7KDF - chains A and D of the 5 polymer chains in the assembly; structure by X-ray diffraction, 2.72 A resolution.

== Chain A ==
Name: NDC80 isoform 1
From: Saccharomyces cerevisiae
Reference sequence: A0A6A5Q2M2 (A0A6A5Q2M2_YEASX); numbering as in UniProt; present here: 114-318, 621-689
Chain sequence (277 residues; numbered 111 to 689; 302 numbers in that range are skipped by the numbering (no residue carries them; nothing is unmodelled there); the number before each row is that of its first residue):
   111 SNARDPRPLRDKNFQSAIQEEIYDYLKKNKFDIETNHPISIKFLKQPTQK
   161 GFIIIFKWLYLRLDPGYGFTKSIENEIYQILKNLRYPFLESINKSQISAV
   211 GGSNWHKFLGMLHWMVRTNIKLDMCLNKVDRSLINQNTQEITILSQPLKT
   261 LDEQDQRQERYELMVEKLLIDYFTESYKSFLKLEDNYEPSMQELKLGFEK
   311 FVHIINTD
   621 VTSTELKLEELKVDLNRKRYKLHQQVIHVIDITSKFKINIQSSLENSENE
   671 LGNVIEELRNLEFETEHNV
Unresolved in the structure: 111-112, 685-689
Construct notes: expression tag (111-113)

== Chain D ==
Name: SPC25 isoform 1
From: Saccharomyces cerevisiae
Reference sequence: A0A6A5PX14 (A0A6A5PX14_YEASX); numbering as in UniProt; present here: 1-31, 138-221
Chain sequence (115 residues; row label = number of the first residue in the row; note: 106 numbers in that range are skipped by the numbering (no residue carries them; nothing is unmodelled there)):
     1 MASIDAFSDLERRMDGFQKDVAQVLARQQNH
   138 VALYERLLQLRVLPGASDVHDVRFVFGDDSRCWIEVAMHGDHVIGNSHPA
   188 LDPKSRATLEHVLTVQGDLAAFLVVARDMLLASL
Unresolved in the structure: 1, 221

== Interface between chain A and chain D ==
Pairs across the interface (29):
  Gln-645(A) / Ile-4(D)
  Gln-645(A) / Asp-5(D)  hydrogen bond
  Val-646(A) / Ile-4(D)  hydrophobic
  His-648(A) / Phe-7(D)
  His-648(A) / Glu-11(D)  salt bridge
  Val-649(A) / Phe-7(D)  hydrophobic
  Ile-652(A) / Phe-7(D)  hydrophobic
  Ile-652(A) / Glu-11(D)
  Ile-652(A) / Met-14(D)
  Thr-653(A) / Met-14(D)
  Phe-656(A) / Met-14(D)  hydrophobic
  Phe-656(A) / Phe-17(D)  hydrophobic
  Phe-656(A) / Gln-18(D)
  Asn-659(A) / Gln-18(D)
  Ile-660(A) / Phe-17(D)  hydrophobic
  Ser-663(A) / Val-21(D)
  Ser-663(A) / Leu-25(D)
  Ser-667(A) / Leu-25(D)
  Glu-670(A) / Arg-27(D)
  Val-674(A) / Asn-30(D)
  Glu-677(A) / Asn-30(D)  hydrogen bond
  Leu-678(A) / Asn-30(D)
  Leu-681(A) / Leu-150(D)
  Leu-681(A) / Pro-151(D)
  Glu-682(A) / Arg-148(D)  hydrogen bond (backbone-side chain)
  Phe-683(A) / Arg-148(D)
  Phe-683(A) / Arg-160(D)
  Phe-683(A) / Ser-167(D)
  Phe-683(A) / Trp-170(D)
Other interface residues (no listed pair), chain A (22 interface residues in all): Leu-642, Leu-664, Leu-671, Asn-680
Other interface residues (no listed pair), chain D (21 interface residues in all): Gln-28, Val-138, Ala-139, Val-162

== In short ==
Chain A and chain D form an interface of 22 and 21 residues respectively; the contacts include 3 hydrogen
bonds and 1 salt bridge. Among the polar pairs are His-648(A)/Glu-11(D), Gln-645(A)/Asp-5(D) and
Glu-677(A)/Asn-30(D).
Chain A is NDC80 isoform 1 and chain D is SPC25 isoform 1, both from Saccharomyces cerevisiae; the structure,
Structure of Stu2 Bound to dwarf Ndc80c, was determined by X-ray diffraction.
